PDB entry 8Q76 | electron microscopy, 3.29 A resolution | chain A

[Chain A]
Molecule: Copper-transporting ATPase HMA4
Organism: Oryza sativa Japonica Group
UniProtKB: Q6H7M3 (HMA4_ORYSJ); numbering as in UniProt (aligned over 1-978)
Chain sequence (978 residues; row label = number of the first residue in the row):
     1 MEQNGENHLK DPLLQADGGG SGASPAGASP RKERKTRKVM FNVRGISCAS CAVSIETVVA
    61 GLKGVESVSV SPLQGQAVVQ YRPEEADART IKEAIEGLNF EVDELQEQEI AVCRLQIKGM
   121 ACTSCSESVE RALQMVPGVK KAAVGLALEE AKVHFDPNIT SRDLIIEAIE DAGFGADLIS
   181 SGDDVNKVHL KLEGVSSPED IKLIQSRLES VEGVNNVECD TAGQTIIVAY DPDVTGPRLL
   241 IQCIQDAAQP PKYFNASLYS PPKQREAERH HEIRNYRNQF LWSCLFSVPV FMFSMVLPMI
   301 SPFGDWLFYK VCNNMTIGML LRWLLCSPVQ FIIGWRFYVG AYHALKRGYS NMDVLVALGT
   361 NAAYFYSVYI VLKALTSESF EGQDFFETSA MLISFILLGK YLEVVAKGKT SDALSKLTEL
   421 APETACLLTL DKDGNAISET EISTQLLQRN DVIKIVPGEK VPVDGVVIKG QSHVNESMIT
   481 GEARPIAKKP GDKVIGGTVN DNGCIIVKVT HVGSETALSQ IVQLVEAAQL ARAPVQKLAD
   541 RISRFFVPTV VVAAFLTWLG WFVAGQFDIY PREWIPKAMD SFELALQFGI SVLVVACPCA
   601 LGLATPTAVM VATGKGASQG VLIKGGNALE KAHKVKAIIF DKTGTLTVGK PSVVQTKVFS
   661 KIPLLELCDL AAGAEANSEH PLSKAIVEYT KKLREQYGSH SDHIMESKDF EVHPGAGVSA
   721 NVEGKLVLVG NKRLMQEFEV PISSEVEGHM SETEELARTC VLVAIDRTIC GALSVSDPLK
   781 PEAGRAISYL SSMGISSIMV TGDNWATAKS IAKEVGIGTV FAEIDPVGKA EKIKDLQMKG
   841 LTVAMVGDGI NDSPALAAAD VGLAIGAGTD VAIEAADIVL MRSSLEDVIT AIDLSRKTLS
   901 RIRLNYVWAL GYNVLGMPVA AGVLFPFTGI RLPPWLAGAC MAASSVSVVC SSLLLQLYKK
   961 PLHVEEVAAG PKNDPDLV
Not modelled in the structure: 1-183, 958-978
Modified / non-standard residues: Asp641 (aspartate beryllium trifluoride; BFD)
Metal / ion sites: Mg2+: Asp641, Asp848
Curated features (UniProtKB/Swiss-Prot):
  - binding site (Cu(+)): Cys48, Cys51, Cys122, Cys125
  - natural variant: Val914 (V914A: In strain: cv. Lemont)
What the authors report for this chain:
  - conformationally variable residues (side-chain flip): Cys597, Cys599
  - contacts within the chain: Asp233-Arg449

[Summary]
Asp641 and Asp848 coordinate Mg2+. From UniProt: 4 Cu+-binding residues. The paper reports conformational
variability at Cys597 and Cys599; contacts within the chain involving Asp233 and Arg449.
Chain A is Copper-transporting ATPase HMA4 (Oryza sativa Japonica Group); the structure, Copper-transporting
ATPase HMA4 in E2P state with BeF, was determined by electron microscopy, deposited together with 8Q73, 8Q74
and 8Q75.
